Entry 7PIC (electron microscopy, 9.10 A resolution (very low resolution: no residue pairs are listed; an interface is given only as per-side residue counts)); this record covers chains a and 3 of the 53 polymer chains in the assembly.

[Chain a]
Protein: 50S ribosomal protein L2
Organism: Mycoplasma pneumoniae M129
UniProt: P75577 (RL2_MYCPN); numbering as in UniProt (aligned over 1-287)
Sequence (287 residues; numbered 1 to 287; the number before each row is that of its first residue):
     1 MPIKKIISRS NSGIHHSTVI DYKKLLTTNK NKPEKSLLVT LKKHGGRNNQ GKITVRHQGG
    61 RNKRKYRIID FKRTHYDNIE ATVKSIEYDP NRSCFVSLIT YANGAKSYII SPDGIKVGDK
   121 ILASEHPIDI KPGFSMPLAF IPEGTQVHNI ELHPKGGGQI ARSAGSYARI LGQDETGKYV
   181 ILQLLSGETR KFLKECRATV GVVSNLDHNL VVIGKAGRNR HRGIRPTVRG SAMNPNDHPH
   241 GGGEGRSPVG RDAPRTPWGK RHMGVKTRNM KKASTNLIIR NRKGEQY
Unresolved in the structure: 1, 287

[Chain 3]
Molecule: 23S ribosomal RNA
Organism: Mycoplasma pneumoniae M129
Sequence (2907 nucleotides; numbered 1 to 2907; the number before each row is that of its first residue):
     1 UACAAUAAGU UACUAAGGGC UUAUGGUGGA UGCCUUGGCA CUAAUAGGCG AUGAAGGACG
    61 UGUUAACCUG CGAUAAGCUU CGGGUAGGUG GUAAGAACCU CAGAUCCGGA GAUUUCCGAA
   121 UGGAGCAAUC CGGUAGUUGG AAACAGCUAU CAUUAAUUGA UGAAUAAAUA GUCAAUUAAA
   181 GCAAUACGUG GUGAAGUGAA ACAUCUCAGU AGCCACAGGA AAAGAAAACG AAUGUGAUUC
   241 CGUGUGUAGU GGCGAGCGAA AGCGGAACAG GCCAAACUUA UCAUUAGAUA GGGGUUGUAG
   301 GGCUUGCAAU GUGGACUUGA AAACGAUAGA AGAAGCUGUU GGAAAGCAGC GCGCAAAAGG
   361 GUGAUAGCCC CGUAUUUGAA AUUGUUUUCA UACCUAGCGA GAUCCCUGAG UAGCUCGGAA
   421 AACGUUAUUU UGAGUGAAUC UGCCCAGACC AUUGGGUAAG CCUAAAUACU AAUUAGUGAC
   481 CGAUAGCGAA ACAGUACCGU GAGGGAAAGG UGAAAAGAAC CCAGAGAUGG GAGUGAAAUA
   541 GAUUCUGAAA CCAUAUGCCU ACAACGUGUC AGAGCACAUU AAUGUGUGAU GGCGUGCGUU
   601 UUGAAGUAUG AGCCGGCGAG UUAUGAUAGC AAGCGUUAGU UAACCAGGAG AUGGGGAGCU
   661 GUAGCGAAAG CGAGUUUUAA AAGAGCGUUU GUUUGUUAUU AUAGACCCGA AACGGGUUGA
   721 GCUAGUCAUG AGCAGGUUGA AGGUUGAGUA ACAUCAACUG GAGGACCGAA CCGACUCUCG
   781 UUGAAACGAU AGCGGAUGAC UUGUGAUUAG GGGUGAAAUU CCAAUCGAAA UCCGUGAUAG
   841 CUGGUUCUCG UCGAAAUAGC UUUAAGGCUA GCGUGAGAUC ACAAAUAAGU GGAGGUAAAG
   901 CUACUGAAUG UAUGAUGGCG CCACCUAGGC GUACUGAAUA CAAUUAAACU CUGAAUGCCA
   961 UUUAUUUUAU UCUCGCAGUC AGACAGUGGG GGAUAAGCUU CAUUGUCAAG AGGGGAAGAG
  1021 CCCAGAUCAU UAAAUAAGGU CCCCAAAAUA UACUAAGUGG AAAAGGAUGU GAAAGUGCUA
  1081 AAACAGCAAG GAUGUUGGCU UAGAAGCAGC CAUCGUUUAA AGAGUGCGUA ACAGCUCACU
  1141 UGUCGAGUGU UUUUGCGCCG AAGAUGUAAC GGGGCUAAGU AUAUUACCGA AUUUAUGGAU
  1201 AAGAUUUAUA UCUUGUGGUA GACGAGCGUU GUAUUGGAGU UGAAGUCAAA GCGUGAGCAU
  1261 UGGUGGAUCC AAUACAAGUG AGAAUGCCGG CAUGAGUAAC GCUUGGGAGU GAGAAUCUCC
  1321 CAAACCGAUU GACUAAGGUU UCCUGGACCA GGGUCGUCCU UCCAGGGUUA GUCUGGACCU
  1381 AAGCUGAGGC UGAAAAGCGU AGGCGAUGGA CAACAGGUUA AUAUUCCUGU ACUUACAGUU
  1441 AGACUGAUGG AGUGACAAAG AAGGUUUUCC ACCCCCAUAA UUGGAUUUGG GGAUAAAUCA
  1501 UAAGGUGGUA CAAUAGGCAA AUCCGUUGUG CAUAACAUUG AGUGAUGAUG UCGAGUGAAU
  1561 GAGUGAUCAA GUAGCGAAGG UGGUAUUAAU CAUGCUUUCA AGAAAAGCUU CUAGGGUUAA
  1621 UCUAGCUGUA ACCAGUACCG AGAACGAACA CACGUAGUCA AGGAGAGGAU CCUAAGGUUA
  1681 GCGAGUGAAC UAUAGCCAAG GAACUCUGCA AAUUAACCCC GUAAGUUAGC GAGAAGGGGU
  1741 GCUUAUGUAA AAGUAAGCCG CAGUGAAGAA CGAGGGGGGA CUGUUUAACU AAAACACAAC
  1801 UCUAUGCCAA ACCGUAAGGU GAUGUAUAUG GGGUGACACC UGCCCAGUGC UGGAAGGUUA
  1861 AAGAAGGAGG UUAGCGCAAG CGAAGCUUUU AACUGAAGCC CCAGUGAACG GCGGCCGUAA
  1921 CUAUAACGGU CCUAAGGUAG CGAAAUUCCU AGUCGGGUAA AUUCCGUCCC GCUUGAAUGG
  1981 UGUAACCAUC UCUUGACUGU CUCGGCUAUA GACUCGGUGA AAUCCAGGUA CGGGUGAAGA
  2041 CACCCGUUAG GCGCAACGGG ACGGAAAGAC CCCGUGAAGC UUUACUGUAG CUUAAUAUUG
  2101 AUCAGGACAU UAUCAUGUAG AGAAUAGGUA GGAGCAAUCG AUGCAAGUUC GCUAGGACUU
  2161 GUUGAUGCGA AAGGUGGAAU ACUACCCUUG GUUGUGUGCU GUUCUAAUUG GUAACUGUUA
  2221 UCCAGUUUCA AGACAGUGUU AGGUGGGCAG UUUGACUGGG GCGGUCGCCU CCUAAAAGGU
  2281 AACGGAGGCG UACAAAGGUA CCUUCAGUAC GGUUGGAAAU CGUAUGUAGA GUGUAAUGGU
  2341 GUAAGGGUGC UUGACUGUGA GACAUACAGG UCGAACAGGU GAGAAAUCAG GUCAUAGUGA
  2401 UCCGGUGGUC CAGUAUGGAA UGGCCAUCGC UCAACGGAUA AAAGCUACUC CGGGGAUAAC
  2461 AGGCUGAUAC UGCCCAAGAG UUCAUAUCGA CGGCAGUGUU UGGCACCUCG AUGUCGACUC
  2521 AUCUCAUCCU CGAGCUGAAG CAGGUUCGAA GGGUUCGGCU GUUCGCCGAU UAAAGAGAUA
  2581 CGUGAGUUGG GUUCAAACCG UCGUGAGACA GGUUGGUCCC UAUCUAUUGU GCCCGUAGGA
  2641 AGAUUGAAGA GUGUUGCUUC UAGUACGAGA GGACCGAAGC GAGGACACCU CUUAUGCUCC
  2701 AGUUGUAGCG CCAGCUGCAC CGCUGGGUAG UAACGUGUCU AUUAGAUAAA CGCUGAAAGC
  2761 AUCUAAGUGU GAAACUAUCU CAAAGAUUAA UCUUCCCAUU UCGCAAGAAA GUAAGAGCCG
  2821 UCAAAGACGA UGACGUUGAU AGGUUACAGG UGUAAGCAUA GUGAUAUGUU GAGCUGAGUA
  2881 AUACUAAUUG CUCGAGGACU UAUUGGA
Unresolved in the structure: 1-7, 923-927, 1560-1569, 2901-2907

[How chain a and chain 3 interact]
At this resolution (9 A) residue pairs are not listed: 137 residues of chain a and 112 of chain 3 lie at the interface.

[Summary]
137 residues of chain a and 112 residues of chain 3 are in contact.
Here chain a is 50S ribosomal protein L2 and chain 3 is 23S ribosomal RNA, both from Mycoplasma pneumoniae
M129. Entry 7PIC (70S ribosome with P/E-site tRNA in spectinomycin-treated Mycoplasma pneumoniae cells) was
determined by electron microscopy together with 7OOC, 7OOD, 7P6Z, 7PAH, 7PAI, 7PAJ and 23 further entries from
the same study.
